6V99 - chains A and C of the 4 polymer chains in the assembly; structure by X-ray diffraction, 2.29 A resolution.

== Chain A (and C) ==
Protein: Glucose-1-phosphate adenylyltransferase
Source organism: Agrobacterium fabrum (strain C58 / ATCC 33970)
Notes: EC 2.7.7.27; chain C of this document is another copy of the same molecule, construct and numbering; everything in this record applies to it too
UniProtKB: Q8U8L5 (GLGC_AGRFC); residue numbers follow UniProt; this construct covers 1-420
Amino-acid sequence (440 residues; row label = number of the first residue in the row; numbers below 1 keep their minus sign (Met-19 is residue -19)):
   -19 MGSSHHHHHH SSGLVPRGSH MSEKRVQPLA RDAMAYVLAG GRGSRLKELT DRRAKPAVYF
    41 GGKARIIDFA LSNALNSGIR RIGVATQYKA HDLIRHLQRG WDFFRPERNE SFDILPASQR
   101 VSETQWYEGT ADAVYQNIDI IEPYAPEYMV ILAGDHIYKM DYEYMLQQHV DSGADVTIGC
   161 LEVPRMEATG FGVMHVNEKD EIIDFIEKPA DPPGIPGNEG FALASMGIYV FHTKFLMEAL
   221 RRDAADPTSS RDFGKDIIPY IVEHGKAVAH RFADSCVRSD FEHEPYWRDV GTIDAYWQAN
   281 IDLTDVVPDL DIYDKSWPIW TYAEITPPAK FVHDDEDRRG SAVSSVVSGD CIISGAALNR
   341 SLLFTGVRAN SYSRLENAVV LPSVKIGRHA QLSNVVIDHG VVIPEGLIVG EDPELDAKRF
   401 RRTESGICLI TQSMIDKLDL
Disordered / not traced: -19 to 5
Sequence notes: expression tag (-19 to 0); engineered mutation Asp72 (Ser in Q8U8L5)
UniProt features mapped onto this chain:
  - binding site (alpha-D-glucose 1-phosphate): Tyr107, Gly172, Glu187, Lys188, Ser205
Reported in the primary citation:
  - mutagenesis - S52A, S52C, S52W: decreased catalytic activity on Fru6P
  - mutagenesis - S52A, S52D, S52E: unchanged catalytic activity on Pyr
  - mutagenesis - S52A: unchanged binding to AMP
  - mutagenesis - S52C, S52D, S52E, S52W: decreased binding to AMP
  - mutagenesis - S52A, S52D, S52E: abolished binding to Fru6P
  - mutagenesis - S52E: decreased binding to Pyr
  - mutagenesis - S52A, S52D: unchanged binding to Pyr
  - mutagenesis - S52D (Tm 63.5 degC), S52E (Tm 66.1 degC): increased stability
  - allosteric site: Ser52
  - mutagenesis - S52D, S52E: abolished catalytic activity on Fru6P
  - mutagenesis - S52W: abolished catalytic activity on Pyr
  - mutagenesis - S52C, S52W: decreased stability

== How chain A and chain C interact ==
Residue-residue contacts (35; chain A residue first):
  Val6(A) with Glu143(C); Tyr144(C), hydrophobic; Gln147(C), hydrogen bond (backbone-side chain)
  Gln7(A) with Asp141(C); Tyr144(C), hydrogen bond
  Pro8(A) with Pro8(C), hydrophobic
  Arg11(A) with Ser57(C), hydrogen bond (side chain-backbone); Asp141(C), salt bridge; Glu143(C)
  Leu55(A) with Arg88(C)
  Asn56(A) with Arg60(C)
  Ser57(A) with Arg11(C), hydrogen bond (backbone-side chain)
  Arg60(A) with Asn56(C)
  Phe83(A) with Arg88(C)
  Glu87(A) with Pro298(C); Trp300(C)
  Arg88(A) with Leu55(C); Phe83(C); Trp300(C)
  Asn89(A) with Lys295(C), hydrogen bond (side chain-backbone); Ser296(C); Pro298(C)
  Asp141(A) with Gln7(C); Arg11(C), salt bridge
  Glu143(A) with Val6(C); Arg11(C)
  Tyr144(A) with Val6(C), hydrophobic; Gln7(C), hydrogen bond
  Gln147(A) with Val6(C)
  Lys295(A) with Asn89(C), hydrogen bond (backbone-side chain)
  Ser296(A) with Asn89(C)
  Pro298(A) with Glu87(C); Asn89(C)
  Trp300(A) with Glu87(C); Arg88(C)
Also at the interface, not in a pair above, chain A (22 interface residues in all): Arg85, Trp297
Also at the interface, not in a pair above, chain C (22 interface residues in all): Arg85, Trp297

== Overview ==
Chain A and chain C each contribute 22 residues to their interface, with 7 hydrogen bonds and 2 salt bridges.
Polar contacts include Arg11(A)-Asp141(C), Val6(A)-Gln147(C) and Gln7(A)-Tyr144(C). The paper reports that
S52C, S52D and S52E of chain A, among others, reduce binding to AMP; an allosteric site at Ser52(A); 5
substitutions were tested in all.
Chain A and chain C are both Glucose-1-phosphate adenylyltransferase (Agrobacterium fabrum (strain C58 / ATCC
33970)); the structure, Agrobacterium tumefaciens ADP-Glucose pyrophosphorylase- S72D in the presence of
sulfate, was determined by X-ray diffraction, deposited together with 6V96 and 6V9A.
